Entry 1S72 (X-ray diffraction, 2.40 A resolution); this record covers chains 0 and 1 of the 31 polymer chains in the assembly.

Chain 0:
Molecule: 23S ribosomal RNA
Organism: Haloarcula marismortui
Sequence (2922 nucleotides; row label = number of the first residue in the row):
     2 UUGGCUACUA UGCCAGCUGG UGGAUUGCUC GGCUCAGGCG CUGAUGAAGG ACGUGCCAAG
    62 CUGCGAUAAG CCAUGGGGAG CCGCACGGAG GCGAAGAACC AUGGAUUUCC GAAUGAGAAU
   122 CUCUCUAACA AUUGCUUCGC GCAAUGAGGA ACCCCGAGAA CUGAAACAUC UCAGUAUCGG
   182 GAGGAACAGA AAACGCAAUG UGAUGUCGUU AGUAACCGCG AGUGAACGCG AUACAGCCCA
   242 AACCGAAGCC CUCACGGGCA AUGUGGUGUC AGGGCUACCU CUCAUCAGCC GACCGUCUCG
   302 ACGAAGUCUC UUGGAACAGA GCGUGAUACA GGGUGACAAC CCCGUACUCG AGACCAGUAC
   362 GACGUGCGGU AGUGCCAGAG UAGCGGGGGU UGGAUAUCCC UCGCGAAUAA CGCAGGCAUC
   422 GACUGCGAAG GCUAAACACA ACCUGAGACC GAUAGUGAAC AAGUAGUGUG AACGAACGCU
   482 GCAAAGUACC CUCAGAAGGG AGGCGAAAUA GAGCAUGAAA UCAGUUGGCG AUCGAGCGAC
   542 AGGGCAUACA AGGUCCCUCG ACGAAUGACC GACGCGCGAG CGUCCAGUAA GACUCACGGG
   602 AAGCCGAUGU UCUGUCGUAC GUUUUGAAAA ACGAGCCAGG GAGUGUGUCU GCAUGGCAAG
   662 UCUAACCGGA GUAUCCGGGG AGGCACAGGG AAACCGACAU GGCCGCAGGG CUUUGCCCGA
   722 GGGCCGCCGU CUUCAAGGGC GGGGAGCCAU GUGGACACGA CCCGAAUCCG GACGAUCUAC
   782 GCAUGGACAA GAUGAAGCGU GCCGAAAGGC ACGUGGAAGU CUGUUAGAGU UGGUGUCCUA
   842 CAAUACCCUC UCGUGAUCUA UGUGUAGGGG UGAAAGGCCC AUCGAGUCCG GCAACAGCUG
   902 GUUCCAAUCG AAACAUGUCG AAGCAUGACC UCCGCCGAGG UAGUCUGUGA GGUAGAGCGA
   962 CCGAUUGGUG UGUCCGCCUC CGAGAGGAGU CGGCACACCU GUCAAACUCC AAACUUACAG
  1022 ACGCCGUUUG ACGCGGGGAU UCCGGUGCGC GGGGUAAGCC UGUGUACCAG GAGGGGAACA
  1082 ACCCAGAGAU AGGUUAAGGU CCCCAAGUGU GGAUUAAGUG UAAUCCUCUG AAGGUGGUCU
  1142 CGAGCCCUAG ACAGCCGGGA GGUGAGCUUA GAAGCAGCUA CCCUCUAAGA AAAGCGUAAC
  1202 AGCUUACCGG CCGAGGUUUG AGGCGCCCAA AAUGAUCGGG ACUCAAAUCC ACCACCGAGA
  1262 CCUGUCCGUA CCACUCAUAC UGGUAAUCGA GUAGAUUGGC GCUCUAAUUG GAUGGAAGUA
  1322 GGGGUGAAAA CUCCUAUGGA CCGAUUAGUG ACGAAAAUCC UGGCCAUAGU AGCAGCGAUA
  1382 GUCGGGUGAG AACCCCGACG GCCUAAUGGA UAAGGGUUCC UCAGCACUGC UGAUCAGCUG
  1442 AGGGUUAGCC GGUCCUAAGU CAUACCGCAA CUCGACUAUG ACGAAAUGGG AAACGGGUUA
  1502 AUAUUCCCGU GCCACUAUGC AGUGAAAGUU GACGCCCUGG GGUCGAUCAC GCUGGGCAUU
  1562 CGCCCAGUCG AACCGUCCAA CUCCGUGGAA GCCGUAAUGG CAGGAAGCGG ACGAACGGCG
  1622 GCAUAGGGAA ACGUGAUUCA ACCUGGGGCC CAUGAAAAGA CGAGCAUAGU GUCCGUACCG
  1682 AGAACCGACA CAGGUGUCCA UGGCGGCGAA AGCCAAGGCC UGUCGGGAGC AACCAACGUU
  1742 AGGGAAUUCG GCAAGUUAGU CCCGUACCUU CGGAAGAAGG GAUGCCUGCU CCGGAACGGA
  1802 GCAGGUCGCA GUGACUCGGA AGCUCGGACU GUCUAGUAAC AACAUAGGUG ACCGCAAAUC
  1862 CGCAAGGACU CGUACGGUCA CUGAAUCCUG CCCAGUGCAG GUAUCUGAAC ACCUCGUACA
  1922 AGAGGACGAA GGACCUGUCA ACGGCGGGGG UAACUAUGAC CCUCUUAAGG UAGCGUAGUA
  1982 CCUUGCCGCA UCAGUAGCGG CUUGCAUGAA UGGAUUAACC AGAGCUUCAC UGUCCCAACG
  2042 UUGGGCCCGG UGAACUGUAC AUUCCAGUGC GGAGUCUGGA GACACCCAGG GGGAAGCGAA
  2102 GACCCUAUGG AGCUUUACUG CAGGCUGUCG CUGAGACGUG GUCGCCGAUG UGCAGCAUAG
  2162 GUAGGAGACA CUACACAGGU ACCCGCGCUA GCGGGCCACC GAGUCAACAG UGAAAUACUA
  2222 CCCGUCGGUG ACUGCGACUC UCACUCCGGG AGGAGGACAC CGAUAGCCGG GCAGUUUGAC
  2282 UGGGGCGGUA CGCGCUCGAA AAGAUAUCGA GCGCGCCCUA UGGCUAUCUC AGCCGGGACA
  2342 GAGACCCGGC GAAGAGUGCA AGAGCAAAAG AUAGCUUGAC AGUGUUCUUC CCAACGAGGA
  2402 ACGCUGACGC GAAAGCGUGG UCUAGCGAAC CAAUUAGCCU GCUUGAUGCG GGCAAUUGAU
  2462 GACAGAAAAG CUACCCUAGG GAUAACAGAG UCGUCACUCG CAAGAGCACA UAUCGACCGA
  2522 GUGGCUUGCU ACCUCGAUGU CGGUUCCCUC CAUCCUGCCC GUGCAGAAGC GGGCAAGGGU
  2582 GAGGUUGUUC GCCUAUUAAA GGAGGUCGUG AGCUGGGUUU AGACCGUCGU GAGACAGGUC
  2642 GGCUGCUAUC UACUGGGUGU GUAAUGGUGU CUGACAAGAA CGACCGUAUA GUACGAGAGG
  2702 AACUACGGUU GGUGGCCACU GGUGUACCGG UUGUUCGAGA GAGCACGUGC CGGGUAGCCA
  2762 CGCCACACGG GGUAAGAGCU GAACGCAUCU AAGCUCGAAA CCCACUUGGA AAAGAGACAC
  2822 CGCCGAGGUC CCGCGUACAA GACGCGGUCG AUAGACUCGG GGUGUGCGCG UCGAGGUAAC
  2882 GAGACGUUAA GCCCACGAGC ACUAACAGAC CAAAGCCAUC AU
Disordered / not traced: 2-9, 126-127, 715, 971-998, 1560, 1952-1963, 2137-2236, 2339-2343, 2665-2666, 2915-2923
Differences from the reference sequence: conflict C560 (U3155 in 3377779); modified residue (628, 2587-2588, 2619, 2621)
Modified residues: 1MA (6-hydro-1-methyladenosine-5'-monophosphate) at position 628, OMU (o2'-methyluridine 5'-monophosphate) at position 2587, OMG (o2'-methylguanosine-5'-monophosphate) at position 2588, UR3 (3-methyluridine-5'-monophoshate) at position 2619, PSU (pseudouridine-5'-monophosphate) at position 2621
Metal / ion sites: Mg2+ site 1 near G28 (its only coordinating residue here); Na+ site 1: C40, A442, C443; Na+ site 2: G56, A59, G61; Na+ site 3 near U108 (its only coordinating residue here); Mg2+ site 2 near U115 (its only coordinating residue here); Na+ site 4: C141, G142; Na+ site 5 near U146 (its only coordinating residue here); Mg2+ site 3: C162, U2276; K+ site 1: C162, U163, U172; Mg2+ site 4: A165, A167, C168; Na+ site 6: A165, A166, A167; Mg2+ site 5: A166, G219; 62 more Na+ sites not listed; 97 more Mg2+ sites not listed; 1 more K+ sites not listed

Chain 1:
Molecule: 50S ribosomal protein L37e
Organism: Haloarcula marismortui
UniProtKB: P32410 (RL37_HALMA); numbering as in UniProt (aligned over 0-56)
Sequence (57 residues; numbered 0 to 56; the number before each row is that of its first residue; numbering starts at 0):
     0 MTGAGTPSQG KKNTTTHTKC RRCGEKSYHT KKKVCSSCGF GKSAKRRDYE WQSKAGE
Disordered / not traced: 0
Metal / ion sites: Cd2+: Cys-19, Cys-22, Cys-34, Cys-37

Chain 0 / chain 1 interface:
Contacting residue pairs - 120 pairs, chain 0 then chain 1:
  A49(0) / Arg-45(1)  base contact
  G50(0) / Arg-21(1)  hydrogen bond to the base
  G51(0) / Cys-22(1)  hydrogen bond to the sugar
  G51(0) / Gly-23(1)  hydrogen bond to the sugar
  C111(0) / Arg-20(1)  hydrogen bond to the sugar
  G112(0) / Arg-20(1)  salt bridge to the phosphate
  G112(0) / Arg-21(1)  phosphate contact
  G112(0) / Phe-39(1)  phosphate contact
  A113(0) / Arg-21(1)  salt bridge to the phosphate
  A113(0) / Phe-39(1)  phosphate contact
  A113(0) / Ala-43(1)  phosphate contact
  A114(0) / Ala-43(1)  phosphate contact
  A119(0) / Arg-20(1)  base contact
  A120(0) / Thr-17(1)  base contact
  A120(0) / Lys-18(1)  hydrogen bond to the sugar
  A120(0) / Arg-20(1)  salt bridge to the phosphate
  A120(0) / Tyr-27(1)  hydrogen bond to the phosphate
  A120(0) / Thr-29(1)  hydrogen bond to the base
  A120(0) / Lys-32(1)  salt bridge to the phosphate
  U121(0) / Lys-18(1)  base contact
  U121(0) / Cys-19(1)  base contact
  U121(0) / Arg-20(1)  sugar contact
  U121(0) / Gly-23(1)  base contact
  A148(0) / Ala-43(1)  sugar contact
  A148(0) / Lys-44(1)  salt bridge to the phosphate
  A148(0) / Arg-45(1)  phosphate contact
  G149(0) / Lys-44(1)  phosphate contact
  G149(0) / Arg-45(1)  hydrogen bond to the phosphate
  A177(0) / Ala-54(1)  phosphate contact
  U178(0) / Glu-49(1)  phosphate contact
  U178(0) / Trp-50(1)  phosphate contact
  U178(0) / Ala-54(1)  phosphate contact
  C179(0) / Tyr-48(1)  phosphate contact
  C179(0) / Glu-49(1)  hydrogen bond to the phosphate
  G182(0) / Lys-44(1)  salt bridge to the phosphate
  U470(0) / Thr-15(1)  sugar contact
  U470(0) / His-16(1)  sugar contact
  U470(0) / Lys-25(1)  hydrogen bond to the phosphate
  G471(0) / His-16(1)  hydrogen bond to the sugar
  G471(0) / Lys-25(1)  salt bridge to the phosphate
  G471(0) / Ser-26(1)  phosphate contact
  G471(0) / Ser-35(1)  hydrogen bond to the sugar
  A472(0) / Ser-26(1)  hydrogen bond to the phosphate
  A472(0) / Ser-35(1)  sugar contact
  A472(0) / Ser-36(1)  phosphate contact
  A472(0) / Arg-46(1)  hydrogen bond to the sugar
  A472(0) / Trp-50(1)  sugar contact
  A473(0) / Arg-46(1)  salt bridge to the phosphate
  A473(0) / Gln-51(1)  hydrogen bond to the phosphate
  G771(0) / Trp-50(1)  base contact
  G772(0) / Tyr-48(1)  sugar contact
  G772(0) / Trp-50(1)  hydrogen bond to the sugar
  A773(0) / Arg-46(1)  hydrogen bond to the sugar
  A773(0) / Tyr-48(1)  sugar contact
  A773(0) / Trp-50(1)  sugar contact
  C774(0) / Ser-35(1)  phosphate contact
  C774(0) / Arg-46(1)  salt bridge to the phosphate
  G775(0) / His-16(1)  salt bridge to the phosphate
  G775(0) / His-28(1)  salt bridge to the phosphate
  G775(0) / Lys-31(1)  phosphate contact
  G775(0) / Ser-35(1)  phosphate contact
  A776(0) / His-28(1)  salt bridge to the phosphate
  A776(0) / Lys-31(1)  salt bridge to the phosphate
  U777(0) / Lys-11(1)  sugar contact
  U777(0) / Asn-12(1)  hydrogen bond to the base
  U777(0) / Thr-13(1)  hydrogen bond to the base
  U777(0) / Thr-15(1)  base contact
  C778(0) / Ser-7(1)  sugar contact
  C778(0) / Lys-10(1)  phosphate contact
  C778(0) / Lys-11(1)  sugar contact
  U779(0) / Lys-10(1)  salt bridge to the phosphate
  A843(0) / Thr-5(1)  sugar contact
  U845(0) / Gly-2(1)  sugar contact
  U845(0) / Gly-4(1)  phosphate contact
  U845(0) / Thr-5(1)  hydrogen bond to the phosphate
  A846(0) / Pro-6(1)  phosphate contact
  U862(0) / Asn-12(1)  phosphate contact
  G863(0) / Lys-30(1)  salt bridge to the phosphate
  U864(0) / Lys-30(1)  salt bridge to the phosphate
  C881(0) / Lys-11(1)  hydrogen bond to the base
  A882(0) / Ala-3(1)  sugar contact
  A882(0) / Gly-4(1)  sugar contact
  A882(0) / Thr-5(1)  base contact
  C890(0) / Trp-50(1)  hydrogen bond to the sugar
  G891(0) / Trp-50(1)  sugar contact
  G891(0) / Ser-52(1)  sugar contact
  G891(0) / Lys-53(1)  salt bridge to the phosphate
  G891(0) / Ala-54(1)  phosphate contact
  G892(0) / Lys-53(1)  salt bridge to the phosphate
  G892(0) / Ala-54(1)  hydrogen bond to the phosphate
  C893(0) / Lys-53(1)  phosphate contact
  A894(0) / Lys-53(1)  salt bridge to the phosphate
  A1414(0) / Asn-12(1)  hydrogen bond to the sugar
  G1415(0) / Asn-12(1)  sugar contact
  G1415(0) / Thr-14(1)  hydrogen bond to the phosphate
  U1473(0) / Lys-41(1)  hydrogen bond to the base
  U1473(0) / Ser-42(1)  hydrogen bond to the sugar
  U1473(0) / Lys-44(1)  base contact
  C1474(0) / Lys-41(1)  phosphate contact
  C1687(0) / Gln-8(1)  hydrogen bond to the sugar
  C1687(0) / Gly-9(1)  hydrogen bond to the base
  C1687(0) / Lys-11(1)  sugar contact
  G1688(0) / Thr-5(1)  base contact
  G1688(0) / Gln-8(1)  sugar contact
  G1694(0) / Thr-5(1)  hydrogen bond to the base
  G1694(0) / Pro-6(1)  sugar contact
  G1694(0) / Gly-9(1)  base contact
  G1695(0) / Pro-6(1)  hydrogen bond to the sugar
  G1695(0) / Gly-9(1)  hydrogen bond to the base
  G1695(0) / Lys-10(1)  sugar contact
  U1696(0) / Gly-9(1)  sugar contact
  U1696(0) / Lys-10(1)  sugar contact
  A1836(0) / Thr-1(1)  hydrogen bond to the sugar
  A1836(0) / Gly-2(1)  sugar contact
  A1836(0) / Ala-3(1)  hydrogen bond to the sugar
  A1836(0) / Ser-7(1)  base contact
  G1837(0) / Thr-1(1)  hydrogen bond to the phosphate
  G1837(0) / Gly-2(1)  base contact
  G1837(0) / Ala-3(1)  hydrogen bond to the base
  G1837(0) / Gly-4(1)  hydrogen bond to the base
Also at the interface, not in a pair above, chain 0 (60 interface residues in all): A52, A152, A844, A861, U883, A1413, A1463
Also at the interface, not in a pair above, chain 1 (49 interface residues in all): Gly-40, Glu-56

Summary:
Chain 0 and chain 1 form an interface of 60 and 49 residues respectively; the contacts include 37 hydrogen
bonds and 19 salt bridges. Polar pairs include G50(0)/Arg-21(1), A120(0)/Thr-29(1) and U777(0)/Asn-12(1). The
Na+ site 1 is built by C40(0), A442(0) and C443(0).
Chain 0 is 23S ribosomal RNA and chain 1 is 50S ribosomal protein L37e, both from Haloarcula marismortui; the
structure, Refined crystal structure of the haloarcula marismortui large ribosomal subunit at 2.4 angstrom
resolution, was determined by X-ray diffraction.
